Entry 6SC2 (electron microscopy, 3.90 A resolution); this record covers chains D and I of the 14 polymer chains in the assembly.

== Chain D ==
Molecule: WD repeat-containing protein 34
Organism: Homo sapiens
UniProt: Q96EX3 (WDR34_HUMAN); residues 1-536 here = UniProt positions 1-536
Chain sequence (564 residues; row label = number of the first residue in the row):
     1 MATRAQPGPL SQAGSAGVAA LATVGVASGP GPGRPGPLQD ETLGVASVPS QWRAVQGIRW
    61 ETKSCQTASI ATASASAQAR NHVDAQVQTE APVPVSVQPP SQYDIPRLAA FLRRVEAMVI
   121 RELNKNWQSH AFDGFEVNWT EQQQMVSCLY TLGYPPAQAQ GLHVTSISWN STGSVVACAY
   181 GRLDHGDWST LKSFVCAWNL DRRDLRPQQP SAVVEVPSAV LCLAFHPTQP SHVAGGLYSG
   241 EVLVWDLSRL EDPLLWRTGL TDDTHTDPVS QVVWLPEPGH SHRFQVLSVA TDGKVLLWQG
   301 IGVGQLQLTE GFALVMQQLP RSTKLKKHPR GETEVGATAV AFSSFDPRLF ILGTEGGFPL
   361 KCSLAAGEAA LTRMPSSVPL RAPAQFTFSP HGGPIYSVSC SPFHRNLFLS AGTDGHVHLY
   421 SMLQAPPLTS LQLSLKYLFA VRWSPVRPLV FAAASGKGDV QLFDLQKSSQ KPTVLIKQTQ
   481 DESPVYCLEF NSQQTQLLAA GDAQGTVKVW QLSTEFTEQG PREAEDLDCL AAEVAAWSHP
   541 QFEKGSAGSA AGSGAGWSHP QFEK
Unresolved in the structure: 1-57, 310-323, 365-381, 535-564
Construct notes: expression tag (537-564)
UniProt features mapped onto this chain:
  - region: Arg80 to Val93 (DYNLL2 binding), Pro106 to Ala131 (DYNLRB1 binding)
  - modified residue: Ser15 (Phosphoserine)

== Chain I ==
Molecule: Dynein light chain 1, cytoplasmic
Organism: Homo sapiens
UniProt: P63167 (DYL1_HUMAN); residue numbers follow UniProt; this construct covers 1-89
Chain sequence (89 residues; each row starts with the number of its first residue):
     1 MCDRKAVIKN ADMSEEMQQD SVECATQALE KYNIEKDIAA HIKKEFDKKY NPTWHCIVGR
    61 NFGSYVTHET KHFIYFYLGQ VAILLFKSG
Unresolved in the structure: 1-3

== How chain D and chain I interact ==
Contacting residue pairs (13):
  Asn81(D) with Glu69(I); Thr70(I), hydrogen bond (backbone-backbone)
  His82(D) with His68(I)
  Val83(D) with Thr67(I); His68(I), hydrogen bond (backbone-backbone)
  Asp84(D) with Val66(I)
  Ala85(D) with Tyr65(I); Val66(I), hydrogen bond (backbone-backbone)
  Gln86(D) with Ser64(I)
  Val87(D) with Gly63(I); Ser64(I), hydrogen bond (backbone-backbone)
  Gln88(D) with Phe62(I)
  Thr89(D) with Phe62(I), hydrogen bond (backbone-backbone)
Other interface residues (no listed pair), chain D (10 interface residues in all): Glu90
Other interface residues (no listed pair), chain I (11 interface residues in all): Arg60, Asn61

== Summary ==
10 residues of chain D face 11 of chain I across their interface; the contacts include 5 hydrogen bonds. The
backbones hydrogen-bond at Asn81(D)-Thr70(I), Val83(D)-His68(I) and Ala85(D)-Val66(I).
Chain D is WD repeat-containing protein 34 and chain I is Dynein light chain 1, cytoplasmic, both from Homo
sapiens; the structure, Structure of the dynein-2 complex; IFT-train bound model, was determined by electron
microscopy together with 6RLA and 6RLB from the same study.
